Entry 4KI5 (X-ray diffraction, 2.47 A resolution); this record covers chains C and M of the 5 polymer chains in the assembly.

Chain C:
Name: Murine monoclonal 3E6 fab heavy chain
From: Mus musculus
Notes: antibody fragment or engineered binder
Sequence (219 residues; each row starts with the number of its first residue):
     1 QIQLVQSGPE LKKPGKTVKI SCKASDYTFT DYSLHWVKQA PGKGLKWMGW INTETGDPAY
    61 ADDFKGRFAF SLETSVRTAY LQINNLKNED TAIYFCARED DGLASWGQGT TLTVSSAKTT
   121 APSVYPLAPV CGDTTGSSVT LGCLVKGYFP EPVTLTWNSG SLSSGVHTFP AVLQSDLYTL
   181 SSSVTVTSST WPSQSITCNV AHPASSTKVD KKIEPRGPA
Unresolved in the structure: 1
Disulfides: Cys22-Cys96, Cys143-Cys198

Chain M:
Name: Coagulation factor VIII
From: Homo sapiens
Notes: fragment: C2 domain
UniProt: P00451 (FA8_HUMAN); residues 2171-2332 here correspond to UniProt positions 2190-2351 (UniProt number = residue number + 19)
Sequence (183 residues; numbered 2150 to 2332; the number before each row is that of its first residue):
  2150 MGSSHHHHHH SSGLVPRGSH MLNSCSMPLG MESKAISDAQ ITASSYFTNM FATWSPSKAR
  2210 LHLQGRSNAW RPQVNNPKEW LQVDFQKTMK VTGVTTQGVK SLLTSMYVKE FLISSSQDGH
  2270 QWTLFFQNGK VKVFQGNQDS FTPVVNSLDP PLLTRYLRIH PQSWVHQIAL RMEVLGCEAQ
  2330 DLY
Unresolved in the structure: 2150-2173, 2328-2332
Differences from the reference sequence: expression tag (2150-2170)
Disulfides: Cys2174-Cys2326
From the paper describing this entry:
  - conformationally variable residues (loop rearrangement): Met2199, Phe2200, Leu2251, Leu2252

How chain C and chain M interact:
Pairs across the interface (14):
  Thr30(C) - Gln2213(M)  hydrogen bond (backbone-side chain)
  Asp31(C) - Gln2213(M)
  Asp31(C) - Gly2214(M)  hydrogen bond (backbone-backbone)
  Tyr32(C) - Gln2213(M)
  Tyr32(C) - Arg2215(M)
  Ser33(C) - Gln2213(M)  hydrogen bond
  Trp50(C) - Glu2181(M)
  Asn52(C) - His2211(M)  hydrogen bond (side chain-backbone)
  Asn52(C) - Gln2213(M)
  Thr53(C) - Gln2213(M)  hydrogen bond
  Glu54(C) - Gln2213(M)
  Thr55(C) - His2211(M)
  Asp100(C) - Arg2215(M)  salt bridge
  Asp101(C) - Arg2215(M)  salt bridge
Also at the interface, not in a pair above, chain C (14 interface residues in all): Ile51, Asp57, Glu99
Also at the interface, not in a pair above, chain M (6 interface residues in all): Lys2183
Interface features reported in the paper:
  - specific contacts: His2211(M)-Asn52(C), His2211(M)-Thr55(C), Gln2213(M)-Thr53(C) (hydrogen bond), Gln2213(M)-Ser33(C) (hydrogen bond), Gln2213(M)-Thr30(C), Gln2213(M)-Asn52(C), Gln2213(M)-Tyr32(C), Gly2214(M)-Asp31(C), Arg2215(M)-Asp100(C), Arg2215(M)-Asp101(C)
  - epitope / paratope residues, chain M: Thr2202(M), His2211(M), Gln2213(M), Gly2214(M), Arg2215(M)

Summary:
Chain C and chain M form an interface of 14 and 6 residues respectively; the contacts include 5 hydrogen bonds
and 2 salt bridges. Among the polar pairs are Asp100(C)-Arg2215(M), Asp101(C)-Arg2215(M) and
Thr30(C)-Gln2213(M). The authors report contacts between His2211(M) and Asn52(C), His2211(M) and Thr55(C) and
Gln2213(M) and Thr30(C) among others; hydrogen bonds between Gln2213(M) and Thr53(C) and Gln2213(M) and
Ser33(C). The paper reports epitope/paratope residues Thr2202(M), His2211(M) and Gln2213(M) among others;
conformational variability at Met2199(M), Phe2200(M) and Leu2251(M) among others.
Here chain C is Murine monoclonal 3E6 fab heavy chain (Mus musculus) and chain M is Coagulation factor VIII
(Homo sapiens). Entry 4KI5 (Cystal structure of human factor VIII C2 domain in a ternary complex with murine
inhbitory antibodies ...) was determined by X-ray diffraction.
